5MM1 - chain A; structure by X-ray diffraction, 2.60 A resolution.

# Chain A
Name: Dolichol monophosphate mannose synthase
From: Pyrococcus furiosus (strain ATCC 43587 / DSM 3638 / JCM 8422 / Vc1)
UniProtKB: Q8U4M3 (Q8U4M3_PYRFU); residues 1-352 here = UniProt positions 1-352
Chain sequence (374 residues; each row starts with the number of its first residue; numbers below 1 keep their minus sign (Met-21 is residue -21)):
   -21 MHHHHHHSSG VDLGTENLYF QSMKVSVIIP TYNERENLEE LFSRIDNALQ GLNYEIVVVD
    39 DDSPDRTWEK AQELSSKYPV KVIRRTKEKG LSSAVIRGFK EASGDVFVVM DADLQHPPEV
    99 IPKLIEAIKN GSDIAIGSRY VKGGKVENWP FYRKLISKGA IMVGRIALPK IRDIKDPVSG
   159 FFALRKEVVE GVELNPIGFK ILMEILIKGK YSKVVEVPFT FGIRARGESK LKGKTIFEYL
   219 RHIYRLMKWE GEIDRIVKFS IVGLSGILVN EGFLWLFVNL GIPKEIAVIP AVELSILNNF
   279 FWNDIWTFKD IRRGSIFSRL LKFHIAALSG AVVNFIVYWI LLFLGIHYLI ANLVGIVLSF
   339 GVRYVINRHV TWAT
Unresolved in the structure: -21 to 1, 202-206
Differences from the reference sequence: initiating methionine (-21); expression tag (-20 to 0)
Swiss-Prot annotation at these positions:
  - binding site (GDP-alpha-D-mannose): Pro8, Tyr10, Glu12, Val37, Asp39, Asp89, Ala90, Asp91, Gln93, Arg117, Val156, Lys178, Arg202, Lys208
  - binding site (Mg(2+)): Asp91, Gln93
  - binding site (Mn(2+)): Asp91, Gln93
  - mutagenesis: Asp89 (D89A: Decreases enzyme activity), Asp91 (D91A: Decreases enzyme activity), Gln93 (Q93A: Decreases enzyme activity)
Residues lining bound ligands:
  - GDP (guanosine-5'-diphosphate): Pro8, Thr9, Tyr10, Glu12, Val37, Asp38, Asp39, Gly68, Leu69, Ala72, Asp89, Ala90, Asp91, Lys178
  - dolichyl phosphate mannose (MJC): Asp89, His94, Arg117, Trp127, Arg131, Ile134, Ser135, Gly137, Ala138, Met140, Val141, Ile144, Ala145, Val156, Ser157, Gly158, Phe177, Lys178, Phe199, Ile214, Tyr217, Leu218, Met225, Ile234, Leu336, Gly339, Val340, Tyr342, Val343
From the paper describing this entry:
  - binding site for dolichyl phosphate mannose: His94, Arg117, Arg131, Ile134, Ser135, Ala138, Val141, Lys178, Ile214, Tyr217, Leu218
  - conformationally variable residues (loop rearrangement, order/disorder transition, side-chain flip): Gln93, Phe177, Arg202 to Lys210
  - mutagenesis - D89A, D91A, S135A: decreased catalytic activity
  - catalytic residues: Arg117, Arg131, Ser135

# In short
Bound to chain A: GDP and dolichyl phosphate mannose. From UniProt: 14 GDP-alpha-D-mannose-binding residues,
Mg2+-binding residues Asp91 and Gln93, Mn2+-binding residues Asp91 and Gln93 and 3 mutagenesis sites. From the
paper: catalytic residues Arg117, Arg131 and Ser135; D89A, D91A and S135A reduce catalytic activity.
Chain A is Dolichol monophosphate mannose synthase (Pyrococcus furiosus (strain ATCC 43587 / DSM 3638 / JCM
8422 / Vc1)); the structure, Dolichyl phosphate mannose synthase in complex with GDP and dolichyl phosphate
mannose, was determined by X-ray diffraction together with 5MLZ and 5MM0 from the same study.
